PDB entry 8QL6 | X-ray diffraction, 1.80 A resolution | chains A and B of the 3 polymer chains in the assembly

# Chain A
Name: Tubulin alpha-1B chain
Organism: Bos taurus
Reference sequence: P81947 (TBA1B_BOVIN); numbering as in UniProt (aligned over 1-451)
Chain sequence (451 residues; row label = number of the first residue in the row):
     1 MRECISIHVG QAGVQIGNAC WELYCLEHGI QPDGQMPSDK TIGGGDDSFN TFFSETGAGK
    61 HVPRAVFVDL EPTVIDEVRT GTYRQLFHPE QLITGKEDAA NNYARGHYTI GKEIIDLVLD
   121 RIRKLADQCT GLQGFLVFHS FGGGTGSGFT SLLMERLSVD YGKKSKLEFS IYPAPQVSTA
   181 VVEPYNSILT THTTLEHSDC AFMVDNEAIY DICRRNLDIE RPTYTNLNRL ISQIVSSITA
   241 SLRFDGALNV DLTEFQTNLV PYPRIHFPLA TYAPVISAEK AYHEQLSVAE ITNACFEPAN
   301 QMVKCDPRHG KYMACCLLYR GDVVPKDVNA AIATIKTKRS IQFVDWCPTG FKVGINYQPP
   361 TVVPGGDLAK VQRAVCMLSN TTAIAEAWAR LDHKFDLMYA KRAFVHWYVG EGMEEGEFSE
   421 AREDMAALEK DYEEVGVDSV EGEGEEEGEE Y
Disordered / not traced: 437-451
Bound ions: Ca2+: Asp-39, Thr-41, Gly-44, Glu-55
Residues lining bound ligands:
  - GTP (guanosine-5'-triphosphate): Gly-10, Gln-11, Ala-12, Gln-15, Ile-16, Asp-69, Asp-98, Ala-99, Ala-100, Asn-101, Ser-140, Gly-142, Gly-143, Gly-144, Thr-145, Gly-146, Ile-171, Pro-173, Val-177, Ser-178, Thr-179, Glu-183, Asn-206, Tyr-224, Leu-227, Asn-228, Ile-231
  - Azo-Combretastatin A4 (trans) (VYT): Thr-179, Ala-180, Val-181

# Chain B
Name: Tubulin beta-2B chain
Organism: Bos taurus
Reference sequence: Q6B856 (TBB2B_BOVIN); residue numbers follow UniProt; this construct covers 1-445
Chain sequence (445 residues; row label = number of the first residue in the row):
     1 MREIVHIQAG QCGNQIGAKF WEVISDEHGI DPTGSYHGDS DLQLERINVY YNEATGNKYV
    61 PRAILVDLEP GTMDSVRSGP FGQIFRPDNF VFGQSGAGNN WAKGHYTEGA ELVDSVLDVV
   121 RKESESCDCL QGFQLTHSLG GGTGSGMGTL LISKIREEYP DRIMNTFSVM PSPKVSDTVV
   181 EPYNATLSVH QLVENTDETY CIDNEALYDI CFRTLKLTTP TYGDLNHLVS ATMSGVTTCL
   241 RFPGQLNADL RKLAVNMVPF PRLHFFMPGF APLTSRGSQQ YRALTVPELT QQMFDSKNMM
   301 AACDPRHGRY LTVAAIFRGR MSMKEVDEQM LNVQNKNSSY FVEWIPNNVK TAVCDIPPRG
   361 LKMSATFIGN STAIQELFKR ISEQFTAMFR RKAFLHWYTG EGMDEMEFTE AESNMNDLVS
   421 EYQQYQDATA DEQGEFEEEE GEDEA
Disordered / not traced: 279-283, 432-445
UniProt features mapped onto this chain:
  - motif: Met-1 to Ile-4 (MREI motif)
  - binding site (GTP): Gln-11, Glu-69, Ser-138, Gly-142, Thr-143, Gly-144, Asn-204, Asn-226
  - binding site (Mg(2+)): Glu-69
  - modified residue: Ser-40 (Phosphoserine), Thr-55 (Phosphothreonine), Lys-58 (N6-acetyllysine), Ser-172 (Phosphoserine), Thr-285 (Phosphothreonine), Thr-290 (Phosphothreonine), Arg-318 (Omega-N-methylarginine), Glu-438 (5-glutamyl polyglutamate)
  - cross-link (Glycyl lysine isopeptide (Lys-Gly)): Lys-58 (interchain with G-Cter in ubiquitin), Lys-324 (interchain with G-Cter in ubiquitin)
Residues lining bound ligands:
  - GTP (guanosine-5'-triphosphate): Gly-10, Gln-11, Cys-12, Gln-15, Ile-16, Asp-67, Gly-96, Ala-97, Gly-98, Asn-99, Asn-100, Ser-138, Gly-140, Gly-141, Gly-142, Thr-143, Gly-144, Val-169, Pro-171, Val-175, Ser-176, Glu-181, Asn-204, Leu-207, Tyr-222, Leu-225, Asn-226
  - Azo-Combretastatin A4 (trans) (VYT): Val-236, Cys-239, Leu-240, Ala-248, Asp-249, Leu-253, Asn-256, Met-257, Thr-312, Val-313, Ala-314, Ala-315, Ile-316, Asn-347, Asn-348, Val-349, Lys-350, Ala-352, Ile-368

# How chain A and chain B interact
Residue-residue contacts (53):
  Glu-71(A) / Asn-247(B)
  Thr-73(A) / Asn-247(B)  hydrogen bond
  Lys-96(A) / Met-1(B)
  Lys-96(A) / Asp-128(B)
  Glu-97(A) / Met-1(B)
  Glu-97(A) / Arg-162(B)  salt bridge
  Glu-97(A) / Arg-251(B)  salt bridge
  Asp-98(A) / Lys-252(B)  salt bridge
  Ala-100(A) / Arg-251(B)
  Ala-100(A) / Lys-252(B)
  Ala-100(A) / Val-255(B)
  Asn-101(A) / Lys-252(B)
  Asn-101(A) / Asn-256(B)  hydrogen bond
  Arg-105(A) / Arg-251(B)
  Pro-175(A) / Asn-347(B)
  Ser-178(A) / Asn-347(B)  hydrogen bond
  Ser-178(A) / Lys-350(B)
  Thr-179(A) / Lys-350(B)
  Ala-180(A) / Asn-256(B)
  Val-181(A) / Asn-256(B)  hydrogen bond (backbone-side chain)
  Val-181(A) / Ile-345(B)  hydrophobic
  Val-181(A) / Pro-346(B)
  Val-181(A) / Asn-347(B)
  Glu-220(A) / Lys-324(B)  salt bridge
  Arg-221(A) / Met-323(B)
  Arg-221(A) / Lys-324(B)
  Arg-221(A) / Asp-327(B)  salt bridge
  Tyr-224(A) / Gln-245(B)
  Lys-394(A) / Pro-346(B)
  Lys-394(A) / Asn-347(B)
  Leu-397(A) / Glu-343(B)
  Leu-397(A) / Trp-344(B)
  Leu-397(A) / Ala-430(B)  hydrophobic
  Met-398(A) / Trp-344(B)
  Met-398(A) / Pro-346(B)
  Lys-401(A) / Phe-260(B)
  Lys-401(A) / Trp-344(B)
  Lys-401(A) / Thr-429(B)  hydrogen bond (side chain-backbone)
  Arg-402(A) / Phe-260(B)
  Ala-403(A) / Pro-259(B)
  Ala-403(A) / Phe-260(B)  hydrophobic
  Phe-404(A) / Val-255(B)
  Phe-404(A) / Asn-256(B)
  Phe-404(A) / Val-258(B)
  Phe-404(A) / Pro-259(B)  hydrogen bond (backbone-backbone)
  Phe-404(A) / Ile-345(B)  hydrophobic
  His-406(A) / Val-258(B)
  His-406(A) / Pro-259(B)
  His-406(A) / Phe-260(B)
  His-406(A) / Pro-261(B)
  Trp-407(A) / Ala-254(B)
  Trp-407(A) / Val-255(B)
  Trp-407(A) / Val-258(B)  hydrogen bond (side chain-backbone)
Interface residues without a listed pair, chain A (26 interface residues in all): Val-182
Interface residues without a listed pair, chain B (31 interface residues in all): Arg-2, Cys-129, Leu-246, Asp-249, Thr-312, Ala-428

# Summary
26 residues of chain A face 31 of chain B across their interface, with 7 hydrogen bonds and 5 salt bridges.
Polar contacts include Glu-97(A)/Arg-162(B), Glu-97(A)/Arg-251(B) and Asp-98(A)/Lys-252(B). Azo-Combretastatin
A4 (trans) is bound between chain A and chain B. Bound to chain A: GTP.
Chain A is Tubulin alpha-1B chain and chain B is Tubulin beta-2B chain, both from Bos taurus; the structure,
Ultrafast structural transitions in an azobenzene photoswitch at near-atomic resolution: 25 ps structure, was
determined by X-ray diffraction.
